4C7Z - chain A; structure by X-ray diffraction, 1.55 A resolution.

[Chain A]
Protein: Aldehyde oxidoreductase
From: Desulfovibrio gigas
Notes: EC 1.2.99.7
Reference sequence: Q46509 (MOP_DESGI); residues 1-907 here = UniProt positions 1-907
Amino-acid sequence (907 residues; row label = number of the first residue in the row):
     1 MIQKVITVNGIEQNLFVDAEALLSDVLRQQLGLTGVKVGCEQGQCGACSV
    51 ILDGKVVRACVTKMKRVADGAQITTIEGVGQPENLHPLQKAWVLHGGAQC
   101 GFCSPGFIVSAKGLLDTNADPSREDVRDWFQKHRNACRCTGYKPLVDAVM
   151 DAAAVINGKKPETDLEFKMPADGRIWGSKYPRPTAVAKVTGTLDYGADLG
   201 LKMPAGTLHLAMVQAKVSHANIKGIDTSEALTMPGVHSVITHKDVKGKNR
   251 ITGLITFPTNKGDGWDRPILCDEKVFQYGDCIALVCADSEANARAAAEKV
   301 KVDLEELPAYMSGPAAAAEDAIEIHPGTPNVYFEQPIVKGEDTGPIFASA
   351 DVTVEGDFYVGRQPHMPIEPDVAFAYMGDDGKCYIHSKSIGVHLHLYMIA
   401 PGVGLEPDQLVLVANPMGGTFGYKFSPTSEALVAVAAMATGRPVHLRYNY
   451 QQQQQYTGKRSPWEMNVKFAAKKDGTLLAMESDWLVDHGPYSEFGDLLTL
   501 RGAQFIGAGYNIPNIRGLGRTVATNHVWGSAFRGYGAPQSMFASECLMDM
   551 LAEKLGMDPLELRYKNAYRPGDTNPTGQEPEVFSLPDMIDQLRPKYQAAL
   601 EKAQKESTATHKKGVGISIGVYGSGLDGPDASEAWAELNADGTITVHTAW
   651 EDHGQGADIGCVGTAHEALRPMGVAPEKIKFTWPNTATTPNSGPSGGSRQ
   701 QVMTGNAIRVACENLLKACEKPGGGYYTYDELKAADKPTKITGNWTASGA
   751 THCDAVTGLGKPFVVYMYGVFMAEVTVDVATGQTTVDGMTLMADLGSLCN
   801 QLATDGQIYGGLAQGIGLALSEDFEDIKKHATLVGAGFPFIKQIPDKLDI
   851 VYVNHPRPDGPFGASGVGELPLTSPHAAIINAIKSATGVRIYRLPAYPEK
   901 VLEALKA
Modified positions: Cys271 (s-hydroxycysteine; CSO)
Curated features (UniProtKB/Swiss-Prot):
  - binding site ([2Fe-2S] cluster): Cys40, Cys45, Cys48, Cys60, Cys100, Cys103, Cys137, Cys139
  - binding site (Mo-molybdopterin cytosine dinucleotide): His653, Glu869

[In short]
From UniProt: 8 [2Fe-2S] cluster-binding residues and Mo-molybdopterin cytosine dinucleotide-binding residues
His653 and Glu869.
Chain A is Aldehyde oxidoreductase (Desulfovibrio gigas); the structure, Aldehyde Oxidoreductase from
Desulfovibrio gigas (MOP), activated with sodium dithionite and sodium sulfide, was determined by X-ray
diffraction, deposited together with 4C7Y and 4C80.
